7UZJ - chains E and T of the 20 polymer chains in the assembly; structure by electron microscopy, 3.30 A resolution.

# Chain E
Molecule: V-type proton ATPase subunit B, brain isoform
Organism: Rattus norvegicus
Reference sequence: P62815 (VATB2_RAT); numbering as in UniProt (aligned over 1-511)
Sequence (511 residues; row label = number of the first residue in the row):
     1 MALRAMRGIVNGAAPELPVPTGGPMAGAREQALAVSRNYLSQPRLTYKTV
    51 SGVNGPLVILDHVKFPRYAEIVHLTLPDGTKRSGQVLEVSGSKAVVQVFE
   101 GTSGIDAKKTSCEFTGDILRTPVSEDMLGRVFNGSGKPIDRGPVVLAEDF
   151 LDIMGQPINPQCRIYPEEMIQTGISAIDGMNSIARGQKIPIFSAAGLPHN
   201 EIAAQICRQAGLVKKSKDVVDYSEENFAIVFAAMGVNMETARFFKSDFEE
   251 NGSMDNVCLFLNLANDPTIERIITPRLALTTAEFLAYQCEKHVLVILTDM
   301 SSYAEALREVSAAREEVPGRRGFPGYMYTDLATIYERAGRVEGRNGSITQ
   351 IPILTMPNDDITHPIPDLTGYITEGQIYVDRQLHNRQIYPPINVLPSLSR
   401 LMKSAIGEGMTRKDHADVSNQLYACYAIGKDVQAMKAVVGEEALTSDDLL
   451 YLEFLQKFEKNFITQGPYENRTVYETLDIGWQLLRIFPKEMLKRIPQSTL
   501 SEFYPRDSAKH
Unresolved in the structure: 1-37, 217-223, 509-511
UniProt features mapped onto this chain:
  - binding site (ATP): R400

# Chain T
Molecule: Nuclear receptor coactivator 7B
Organism: Rattus norvegicus
Sequence (221 residues; numbered 1 to 221; the number before each row is that of its first residue):
     1 MRGRRLPLDIQIFYCARPDQEPFVKIITVEEAKRRKSTCSYYEEEEEEEE
    51 GLPILQSHSALLENMHIEQLARRLPARVQGYPWRLAYSTLEHGTSLKTLY
   101 RKSASLDSPVLLVIKDMDNQIFGAYATHPFRFSDHYYGTGETFLYTFSPN
   151 FKVFKWSGENSYFINGDISSLELGGGGGRFGLWLDADLYHGRSNSCSTFN
   201 NDILSKKEDFIVQDLEVWTFE
Unresolved in the structure: 1-51

# Chain E / chain T interface
Contacting residue pairs (21):
  S446(E) with R101(T)
  L449(E) with R101(T)
  L450(E) with T98(T)
  E453(E) with S95(T), hydrogen bond
  K457(E) with A186(T); D187(T), salt bridge
  R485(E) with G93(T); T94(T), hydrogen bond (backbone-backbone)
  I486(E) with G93(T); T94(T)
  P488(E) with E91(T); H92(T)
  Y504(E) with G93(T)
  R506(E) with T89(T); T94(T), hydrogen bond; M117(T); V212(T); Q213(T), hydrogen bond (side chain-backbone); D214(T), salt bridge
  D507(E) with M117(T)
  S508(E) with N119(T), hydrogen bond
Other interface residues (no listed pair), chain E (13 interface residues in all): F487
Other interface residues (no listed pair), chain T (16 interface residues in all): K97

# Summary
13 residues of chain E and 16 residues of chain T are in contact, with 5 hydrogen bonds and 2 salt bridges.
Polar pairs include K457(E)-D187(T), R506(E)-D214(T) and E453(E)-S95(T). UniProt lists ATP-binding residue
R400(E) on chain E.
Chain E is V-type proton ATPase subunit B, brain isoform and chain T is Nuclear receptor coactivator 7B, both
from Rattus norvegicus; the structure, Rat Kidney V1 complex with SidK and NCOA7B, State 1, was determined by
electron microscopy.
